PDB entry 4G72 | X-ray diffraction, 3.19 A resolution | chains A and B of the 3 polymer chains in the assembly

== Chain A ==
Protein: Cytochrome c oxidase subunit 1
Organism: Thermus thermophilus
Notes: EC 1.9.3.1
Reference sequence: Q5SJ79 (COX1_THET8); residues 2-562 here = UniProt positions 2-562
Chain sequence (569 residues; row label = number of the first residue in the row; numbers below 1 keep their minus sign (Met-6 is residue -6)):
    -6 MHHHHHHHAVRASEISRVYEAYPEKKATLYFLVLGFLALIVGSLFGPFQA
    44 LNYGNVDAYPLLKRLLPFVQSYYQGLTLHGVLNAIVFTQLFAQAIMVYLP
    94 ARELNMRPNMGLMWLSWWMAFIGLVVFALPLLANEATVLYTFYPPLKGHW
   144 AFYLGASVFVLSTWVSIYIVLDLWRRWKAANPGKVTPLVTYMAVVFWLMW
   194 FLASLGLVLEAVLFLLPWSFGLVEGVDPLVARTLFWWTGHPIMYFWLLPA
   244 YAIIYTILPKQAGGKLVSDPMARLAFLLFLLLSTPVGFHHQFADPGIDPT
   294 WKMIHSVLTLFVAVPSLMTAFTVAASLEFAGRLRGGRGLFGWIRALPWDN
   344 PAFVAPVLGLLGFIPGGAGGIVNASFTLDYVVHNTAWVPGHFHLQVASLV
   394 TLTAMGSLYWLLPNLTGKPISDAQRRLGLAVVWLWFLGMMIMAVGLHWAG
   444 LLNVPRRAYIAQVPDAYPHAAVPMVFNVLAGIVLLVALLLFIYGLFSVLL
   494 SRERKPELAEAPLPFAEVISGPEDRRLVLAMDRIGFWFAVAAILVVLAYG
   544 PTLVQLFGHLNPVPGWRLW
Not modelled in the structure: -6 to 11, 495-496
Construct notes: expression tag (-6 to 1); engineered mutation Phe120 (Ala in Q5SJ79), Met236 (Val in Q5SJ79)
Bound ions: heme Fe: His72, His386; Cu ion: His233, His282, His283 (together with peroxide ion)
Small-molecule neighbours:
  - heme-as (HAS): Tyr133, Trp229, His233, Met236, Tyr237, Trp239, Leu240, Tyr244, His282, His283, Thr302, Val305, Ala306, Ser309, Leu310, Thr312, Ala313, Val316, Ala317, Leu320, Trp335, Ile336, Trp341, Val350, Leu353, Leu354, Phe356, Ile357, Gly360, Gly363, Ile364, Asn366, Ala367, Asp372, His376, Val381, His384, Phe385, Gln388, Val389, Val393, Arg449, Arg450
  - heme (HEM): Leu32, Ser36, Gly39, Pro40, Gln42, Ala43, Tyr46, Tyr65, Leu69, His72, Gly73, Asn76, Ala77, Phe80, Thr81, Leu132, Tyr133, Pro382, Phe385, His386, Val389, Ala390, Thr394, Trp428, Met432, Met435, Arg449, Arg450, Ala451, Leu477
  - peroxide ion (PER): His233, Met236, His282, His283
UniProt features mapped onto this chain:
  - binding site (Fe(II)-heme a): His72, His386
  - binding site (Cu cation): His233, Tyr237, His282, His283
  - binding site (heme a3): His384
  - cross-link: His233 to Tyr237 (1'-histidyl-3'-tyrosine (His-Tyr))

== Chain B ==
Protein: Cytochrome c oxidase subunit 2
Organism: Thermus thermophilus
Notes: EC 1.9.3.1
Reference sequence: Q5SJ80 (COX2_THET8); residue numbers follow UniProt; this construct covers 1-168
Chain sequence (168 residues; each row starts with the number of its first residue):
     1 MVDEHKAHKAILAYEKGWLAFSLAMLFVFIALIAYTLATHTAGVIPAGKL
    51 ERVDPTTVRQEGPWADPAQAVVQTGPNQYTVYVLAFAFGYQPNPIEVPQG
   101 AEIVFKITSPDVIHGFHVEGTNINVEVLPGEVSTVRYTFKRPGEYRIICN
   151 QYCGLGHQNMFGTIVVKE
Not modelled in the structure: 1-2
Bound ions: dinuclear copper ion: His114, Cys149, Gln151, Cys153, His157, Met160
UniProt features mapped onto this chain:
  - binding site (Cu cation): His114, Cys149, Cys153, His157

== Interface between chain A and chain B ==
Pairs across the interface (120):
  Ser64(A) - Leu155(B)
  Tyr66(A) - Tyr152(B)  hydrophobic
  Tyr66(A) - His157(B)
  Tyr66(A) - Gln158(B)  hydrogen bond
  Thr130(A) - Tyr152(B)  hydrogen bond (backbone-side chain)
  Leu132(A) - Tyr152(B)  hydrophobic
  Pro137(A) - Ile113(B)
  Pro138(A) - Asp111(B)
  Pro138(A) - Val112(B)
  Pro138(A) - Ile113(B)
  Pro138(A) - Pro129(B)  hydrophobic
  Leu139(A) - Val112(B)  hydrophobic
  Leu139(A) - Tyr152(B)  hydrophobic
  Asp220(A) - Arg52(B)  salt bridge
  Pro221(A) - Pro129(B)
  Leu222(A) - Leu50(B)  hydrophobic
  Leu222(A) - Leu128(B)  hydrophobic
  Arg225(A) - Ile113(B)
  Arg225(A) - Glu126(B)  salt bridge
  Lys258(A) - Glu4(B)  salt bridge
  Val260(A) - His8(B)  hydrogen bond (backbone-side chain)
  Val260(A) - Ile11(B)  hydrophobic
  Ser261(A) - Leu12(B)
  Met264(A) - Glu15(B)
  Met264(A) - Leu19(B)  hydrophobic
  Phe285(A) - Pro46(B)
  Ala286(A) - Asn124(B)
  Ala286(A) - Val125(B)
  Ala286(A) - Glu126(B)  hydrogen bond (backbone-backbone)
  Asp287(A) - Pro46(B)
  Asp287(A) - Glu126(B)
  Pro288(A) - Glu126(B)
  Pro288(A) - Leu128(B)  hydrophobic
  Pro288(A) - Glu131(B)
  Pro288(A) - Ser133(B)
  Gly289(A) - Ala47(B)
  Gly289(A) - Gly48(B)
  Gly289(A) - Lys49(B)
  Gly289(A) - Leu50(B)
  Ile290(A) - Gly48(B)  hydrogen bond (backbone-backbone)
  Asp291(A) - Gly48(B)
  Pro292(A) - Gly48(B)
  Lys295(A) - Pro46(B)
  Met296(A) - Ala34(B)
  Met296(A) - Leu37(B)  hydrophobic
  Val300(A) - Ile30(B)  hydrophobic
  Leu303(A) - Leu26(B)
  Leu303(A) - Ile30(B)  hydrophobic
  Phe304(A) - Phe27(B)  hydrophobic
  Val307(A) - Leu26(B)  hydrophobic
  Leu310(A) - Trp18(B)  hydrogen bond (backbone-side chain)
  Leu310(A) - Leu26(B)  hydrophobic
  Met311(A) - Glu15(B)
  Met311(A) - Leu19(B)  hydrophobic
  Phe314(A) - Ile11(B)
  Phe314(A) - Tyr14(B)
  Phe314(A) - Glu15(B)
  Phe314(A) - Trp18(B)
  Thr315(A) - Glu15(B)  hydrogen bond
  Ala318(A) - Ile11(B)  hydrophobic
  Phe322(A) - Glu4(B)
  Ile364(A) - Phe29(B)  hydrophobic
  Ser368(A) - Ile33(B)
  Phe369(A) - Ile33(B)  hydrophobic
  Phe369(A) - Ile45(B)  hydrophobic
  Thr370(A) - Thr36(B)  hydrogen bond
  Thr370(A) - Leu37(B)
  Thr370(A) - Ile45(B)
  Tyr373(A) - Ile45(B)
  Tyr373(A) - Pro46(B)
  Tyr373(A) - Asn122(B)
  Tyr373(A) - Asn124(B)
  Val374(A) - Asn122(B)
  His376(A) - Asn124(B)  hydrogen bond (backbone-side chain)
  His376(A) - Glu126(B)  salt bridge
  His376(A) - Asn150(B)  hydrogen bond (backbone-side chain)
  Asn377(A) - Glu126(B)  hydrogen bond
  Asn377(A) - Asn150(B)
  Asn377(A) - Gln151(B)
  Thr378(A) - His117(B)
  Leu445(A) - Glu119(B)
  Asn446(A) - His117(B)
  Asn446(A) - Glu119(B)
  Asn446(A) - Ile148(B)
  Pro448(A) - Ile148(B)  hydrophobic
  Pro448(A) - Asn150(B)
  Arg449(A) - Asn150(B)
  Arg449(A) - His157(B)
  Arg450(A) - Gln151(B)  hydrogen bond
  Arg450(A) - His157(B)  hydrogen bond (backbone-side chain)
  Ala451(A) - His157(B)
  Tyr452(A) - Gln158(B)
  Val456(A) - Gln158(B)
  Val456(A) - Asn159(B)
  Ala459(A) - Arg146(B)  hydrogen bond (backbone-side chain)
  Tyr460(A) - Arg146(B)
  Tyr460(A) - Ile148(B)
  Tyr460(A) - Phe161(B)
  Ile512(A) - Glu4(B)
  Ile512(A) - His8(B)
  Ser513(A) - Glu4(B)  hydrogen bond
  Ser513(A) - His5(B)
  Gly514(A) - His8(B)
  Pro515(A) - His8(B)
  Gln548(A) - Leu50(B)
  Leu549(A) - Leu50(B)  hydrophobic
  His552(A) - Arg52(B)  hydrogen bond (backbone-side chain)
  Asn554(A) - Arg52(B)
  Asn554(A) - Val53(B)  hydrogen bond (side chain-backbone)
  Asn554(A) - Gly130(B)  hydrogen bond (side chain-backbone)
  Val556(A) - Pro55(B)  hydrophobic
  Val556(A) - Pro129(B)
  Val556(A) - Gly130(B)
  Trp559(A) - Asp111(B)
  Trp559(A) - Val112(B)  hydrophobic
  Leu561(A) - Val112(B)  hydrophobic
  Leu561(A) - Cys153(B)
  Leu561(A) - Gly154(B)
  Leu561(A) - Leu155(B)  hydrogen bond (backbone-backbone)
  Trp562(A) - Leu155(B)  hydrophobic
Also at the interface, not in a pair above, chain A (70 interface residues in all): Val131, Tyr136, Ser299, Pro557
Also at the interface, not in a pair above, chain B (63 interface residues in all): Ala7, Ser22, Leu23, Val44, Thr56, Ala87, Phe88, Pro110, Gly120, Val132, Cys149

== Summary ==
70 residues of chain A face 63 of chain B across their interface; the contacts include 19 hydrogen bonds and 4
salt bridges. Among the polar pairs are Asp220(A)-Arg52(B), Arg225(A)-Glu126(B) and Lys258(A)-Glu4(B). Ligands
of chain A: heme, heme-as and peroxide ion.
Here chain A is Cytochrome c oxidase subunit 1 and chain B is Cytochrome c oxidase subunit 2, both from
Thermus thermophilus. Entry 4G72 (Structure of Recombinant Cytochrome ba3 Oxidase mutant V236M from Thermus
thermophilus) was determined by X-ray diffraction.
